6EK9 - chain A; structure by X-ray diffraction, 1.50 A resolution.

Chain A:
Protein: Cytosolic copper storage protein
From: Streptomyces lividans
Reference sequence: D6ES11 (D6ES11_STRLI); residues 16-136 here = UniProt positions 16-136
Sequence (121 residues; each row starts with the number of its first residue):
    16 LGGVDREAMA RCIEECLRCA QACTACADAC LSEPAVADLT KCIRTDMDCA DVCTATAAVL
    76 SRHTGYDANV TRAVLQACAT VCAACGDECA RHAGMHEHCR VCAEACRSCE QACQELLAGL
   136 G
Differences from the reference sequence: conflict Ala50 (Thr in D6ES11)
Metal / ion sites: Cu+ site 1: Cys27, Cys31; Cu+ site 2: Cys27, Cys128; Cu+ site 3: Cys31, Cys93; Cu+ site 4: Cys34, Cys38; Cu+ site 5: Cys34, Cys97; Cu+ site 6: Cys38, Asp61, Cys100; Cu+ site 7: Cys41, His113, Cys114; Cu+ site 8: Cys41, Cys45; Cu+ site 9: Cys41, Cys57, Asp61, Cys104; Cu+ site 10: Cys45, Cys57; Cu+ site 11: Cys57, His107, Cys114; Cu+ site 12: Asp61, Cys104, Cys117; 8 more Cu+ sites not listed
Reported in the primary citation:
  - Cu+ coordination: Cys41, Cys57, Asp61, Cys104, His107, His111, His113, Cys114

Summary:
Cys27 and Cys31 form the Cu+ site 1. Cys27 and Cys128 form the Cu+ site 2. From the paper: Cu+ coordination by
Cys41, Cys57 and Asp61 among others.
Chain A is Cytosolic copper storage protein (Streptomyces lividans); the structure, Cytosolic copper storage
protein Csp from Streptomyces lividans: Cu loaded form, was determined by X-ray diffraction together with 6EI0
from the same study.
